7QWP - chains A and M of the 8 polymer chains in the assembly; structure by electron microscopy, 3.40 A resolution.

== Chain A ==
Name: DNA-directed RNA polymerase subunit alpha
From: Escherichia coli K-12
Notes: EC 2.7.7.6
Reference sequence: P0A7Z4 (RPOA_ECOLI); residue numbers follow UniProt; this construct covers 1-329
Chain sequence (329 residues; each row starts with the number of its first residue):
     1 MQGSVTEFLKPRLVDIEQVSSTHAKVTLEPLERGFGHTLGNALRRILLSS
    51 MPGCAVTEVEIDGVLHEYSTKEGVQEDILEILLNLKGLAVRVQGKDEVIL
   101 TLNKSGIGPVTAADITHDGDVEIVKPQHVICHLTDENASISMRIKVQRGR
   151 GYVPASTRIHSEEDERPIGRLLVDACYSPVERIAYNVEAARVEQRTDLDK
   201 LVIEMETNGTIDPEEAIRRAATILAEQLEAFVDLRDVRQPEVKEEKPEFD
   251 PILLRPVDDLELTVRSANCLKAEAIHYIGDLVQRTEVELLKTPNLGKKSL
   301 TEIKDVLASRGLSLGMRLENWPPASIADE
Disordered / not traced: 1-4, 238-247, 324-329
Curated features (UniProtKB/Swiss-Prot):
  - region: Glu162 to Glu165 (Required for interaction with Crp at class II promoters)
  - modified residue: Arg265 (ADP-ribosylarginine), Lys297 (N6-acetyllysine), Lys298 (N6-acetyllysine)
  - mutagenesis: Arg45 (R45C: In rpoA112; temperature-sensitive, blocks RNA polymerase assembly), Glu162 to Glu165 (5-fold decrease in CRP-class II promoter-dependent transcription), Glu165 (E165K: 5-fold decrease in CRP-class II promoter-dependent transcription), Arg191 (R191C: In rpoA101; temperature-sensitive)

== Chain M ==
Name: RNA polymerase sigma-54 factor
From: Klebsiella pneumoniae
Reference sequence: A0A0N9UTC1 (A0A0N9UTC1_KLEPN); numbering as in UniProt (aligned over 1-477)
Chain sequence (497 residues; row label = number of the first residue in the row; numbers below 1 keep their minus sign (Met-19 is residue -19)):
   -19 MGSSHHHHHHSSGLVPRGSHMKQGLQLRLSQQLAMTPQLQQAIRLLQLST
    31 LELQQELQQALESNPLLEETDLHDEVEAKEVEDRESLDTVDALEQKEMPD
    81 ELPLDASWDEIYTAGTPSGNGVDYQDDELPVYQGETTQTLQDYLMWQVEL
   131 TPFTDTDRAIATSIVDAVDDTGYLTIQIEDIVDSIGDDEIGLEEVEAVLK
   181 RIQRFDPVGVAAKDLRDCLLIQLSQFAKETPWLEEARLIISDHLDLLANH
   231 DFRTLMRVTRLKEEVLKEAVNLIQSLDPRPGQSIQTSEPEYVIPDVLVRK
   281 VSGRWTVELNADSIPRLKINQQYAAMGNSARNDADGQFIRSNLQEARWLI
   331 KSLESRNDTLLRVSRCIVEQQQAFFEQGEEYMKPMVLADIAQAVEMHEST
   381 ISRVTTQKYLHSPRGIFELKYFFSSHVNTEGGGEASSTAIRALVKKLIAA
   431 ENPAKPLSDSKLTSMLSEQGIMVARRTVAKYRESLSIPPSNQRKQLV
Disordered / not traced: -19 to 14, 50-107
Sequence notes: initiating methionine (-19); expression tag (-18 to 0); conflict Glu49 (Gln in A0A0N9UTC1)
From the paper describing this entry:
  - binding site for Non-Template promoter DNA: Met15, Ser379, Arg383, Arg455, Arg456
  - binding site for Template promoter DNA: Ser335
  - contacts within the chain: Thr30-Arg336, Arg336-Asn337
  - mutagenesis - P17A: abolished binding to activators (citing earlier work)

== How chain A and chain M interact ==
Pairs across the interface (12; chain A residue first):
  Thr301(A) with Glu174(M)
  Asp305(A) with Glu176(M); Ala177(M); Lys180(M)
  Ala308(A) with Ala177(M); Lys180(M); Arg181(M)
  Leu312(A) with Arg181(M)
  Ser313(A) with Pro132(M), hydrogen bond (side chain-backbone); Phe133(M); Arg181(M)
  Gly315(A) with Pro132(M)
Interface residues without a listed pair, chain A (8 interface residues in all): Lys304, Ser309
Interface residues without a listed pair, chain M (8 interface residues in all): Arg184

== In short ==
The chain A/chain M interface involves 8 residues from each chain; the contacts include 1 hydrogen bond. The
hydrogen-bonded pair is Ser313(A)-Pro132(M). UniProt lists 6 mutagenesis sites on chain A. From the paper: a
binding site for Non-Template promoter DNA at Met15(M), Ser379(M) and Arg383(M) among others; P17A of chain M
abolishes binding to activators.
Here chain A is DNA-directed RNA polymerase subunit alpha (Escherichia coli K-12) and chain M is RNA
polymerase sigma-54 factor (Klebsiella pneumoniae). Entry 7QWP (CryoEM structure of bacterial transcription
close complex (RPc)) was determined by electron microscopy (same publication as 7QV9 and 7QXI).
